PDB entry 8IW9 | electron microscopy, 3.08 A resolution | chains A and S of the 6 polymer chains in the assembly

== Chain A ==
Molecule: Guanine nucleotide-binding protein G(s) subunit alpha isoforms short
Source organism: Homo sapiens
Chain sequence (362 residues; row label = number of the first residue in the row; note: 33 numbers in that range are skipped by the numbering (no residue carries them; nothing is unmodelled there); numbering starts at 0):
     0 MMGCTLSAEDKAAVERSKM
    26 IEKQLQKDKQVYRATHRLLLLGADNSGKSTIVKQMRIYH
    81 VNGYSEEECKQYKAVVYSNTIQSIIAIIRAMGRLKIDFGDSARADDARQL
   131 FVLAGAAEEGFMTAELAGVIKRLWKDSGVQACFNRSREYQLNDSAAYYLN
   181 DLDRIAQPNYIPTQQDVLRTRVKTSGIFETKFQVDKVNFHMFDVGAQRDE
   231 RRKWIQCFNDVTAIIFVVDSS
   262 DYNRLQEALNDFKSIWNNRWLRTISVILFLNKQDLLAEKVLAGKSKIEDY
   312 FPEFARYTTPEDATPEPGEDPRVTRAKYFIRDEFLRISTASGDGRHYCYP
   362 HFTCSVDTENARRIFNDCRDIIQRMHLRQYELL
Disordered / not traced: 0-3, 81-201, 262-264

== Chain S ==
Molecule: scFv16
Source organism: synthetic construct
Notes: antibody fragment or engineered binder
Chain sequence (285 residues; each row starts with the number of its first residue; note: 14 numbers in that range are skipped by the numbering (no residue carries them; nothing is unmodelled there); a row labelled like 120A-120O holds insertion residues (120A, then the next letters in order); numbers below 1 keep their minus sign (Met-36 is residue -36)):
   -36 MLLVNQSHQGFNKEHTSKMVSAIVLYVLLAAAAHSAFAVQLVESGGGLVQ
    14 PGGSRKLSCSASGFAFSSFGMHWVRQAPEKGLEWVAYISSGSGTIYYADT
    64 VKGRFTISRDDPKNTLFLQMTSLRSEDTAMYYCVRSIYYYGSSPFDFWGQ
   114 GTTLTVS
120A-120O AGGGGSGGGGSGGGG
   135 SADIVMTQATSSVPVTPGESVSISCRSSKSLLHSNGNTYLYWFLQRPGQS
   185 PQLLIYRMSNLASGVPDRFSGSGSGTAFTLTISRLEAEDVGVYYCMQHLE
   235 YPLTFGAGTKLEL
Disordered / not traced: -36 to 1, 120A-120O, 247
Disulfide bonds: Cys22-Cys96

== How chain A and chain S interact ==
Pairs across the interface (19; chain A residue first):
  Thr4(A) - His167(S)
  Ser6(A) - His167(S)
  Ser6(A) - Asn169(S)
  Ser6(A) - Tyr173(S)  hydrogen bond
  Ala7(A) - His232(S)
  Ala7(A) - Leu233(S)
  Ala7(A) - Tyr235(S)  hydrophobic
  Glu8(A) - Tyr173(S)
  Glu8(A) - Tyr175(S)  hydrogen bond
  Glu8(A) - Arg191(S)  salt bridge
  Glu8(A) - His232(S)
  Asp9(A) - Asn169(S)  hydrogen bond
  Ala11(A) - Tyr101(S)  hydrophobic
  Ala12(A) - Tyr101(S)
  Arg15(A) - Ile100(S)
  Arg15(A) - Tyr101(S)
  Arg15(A) - Tyr102(S)
  Met18(A) - Ser53(S)
  Met18(A) - Gly54(S)
Also at the interface, not in a pair above, chain A (10 interface residues in all): Leu5
Also at the interface, not in a pair above, chain S (15 interface residues in all): Ser31, Pro107

== In short ==
10 residues of chain A and 15 residues of chain S are in contact; the contacts include 3 hydrogen bonds and 1
salt bridge. Polar contacts include Glu8(A)-Arg191(S), Ser6(A)-Tyr173(S) and Glu8(A)-Tyr175(S).
Chain A is Guanine nucleotide-binding protein G(s) subunit alpha isoforms short (Homo sapiens) and chain S is
scFv16 (synthetic construct); the structure, Cryo-EM structure of the CAD-bound mTAAR9-Gs complex, was
determined by electron microscopy, deposited together with 8ITF, 8IW1, 8IW4 and 8IW7.
